PDB entry 7QAC | powder diffraction, 2.29 A resolution | chains A and B

# Chain A
Name: Insulin A chain
Source organism: Homo sapiens
UniProt: P01308 (INS_HUMAN); residues 1-21 here correspond to UniProt positions 90-110 (UniProt number = residue number + 89)
Chain sequence (21 residues; numbered 1 to 21; the number before each row is that of its first residue):
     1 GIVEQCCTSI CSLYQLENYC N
Disulfide bonds: Cys6-Cys11

# Chain B
Name: Insulin B chain
Source organism: Homo sapiens
UniProt: P01308 (INS_HUMAN); residues 1-30 here correspond to UniProt positions 25-54 (UniProt number = residue number + 24)
Chain sequence (30 residues; numbered 1 to 30; the number before each row is that of its first residue):
     1 FVNQHLCGSH LVEALYLVCG ERGFFYTPKT
What the authors report for this chain:
  - self-association interface (contacts with another copy of this molecule): Gly23 to Lys29

# How chain A and chain B interact
Inter-chain disulfides: Cys7(A)-Cys7(B), Cys20(A)-Cys19(B)
Residue-residue contacts (29):
  Gly1(A) - Thr30(B)
  Val3(A) - Leu11(B)
  Val3(A) - Tyr26(B)  hydrophobic
  Val3(A) - Thr27(B)
  Glu4(A) - Thr27(B)
  Glu4(A) - Pro28(B)
  Glu4(A) - Lys29(B)
  Glu4(A) - Thr30(B)
  Cys6(A) - His5(B)
  Cys6(A) - Leu11(B)  hydrophobic
  Cys7(A) - His5(B)
  Cys7(A) - Cys7(B)  disulfide
  Ser9(A) - His5(B)  hydrogen bond (backbone-side chain)
  Ile10(A) - His5(B)  hydrogen bond (backbone-side chain)
  Leu13(A) - Val18(B)  hydrophobic
  Leu16(A) - Leu15(B)  hydrophobic
  Leu16(A) - Val18(B)  hydrophobic
  Leu16(A) - Arg22(B)
  Glu17(A) - Arg22(B)
  Asn18(A) - Phe25(B)
  Tyr19(A) - Leu15(B)  hydrophobic
  Tyr19(A) - Phe24(B)
  Tyr19(A) - Phe25(B)  hydrogen bond (backbone-backbone)
  Cys20(A) - Cys19(B)  disulfide
  Cys20(A) - Arg22(B)  hydrogen bond
  Cys20(A) - Gly23(B)  hydrogen bond (side chain-backbone)
  Cys20(A) - Phe24(B)  hydrophobic
  Asn21(A) - Gly23(B)  hydrogen bond (backbone-backbone)
  Asn21(A) - Phe25(B)
Also at the interface, not in a pair above, chain A (16 interface residues in all): Thr8, Cys11
Also at the interface, not in a pair above, chain B (17 interface residues in all): Leu6, Ala14

# Overview
16 residues of chain A face 17 of chain B across their interface, with 2 disulfide bonds and 6 hydrogen bonds.
Polar pairs include Ser9(A)-His5(B), Ile10(A)-His5(B) and Cys20(A)-Arg22(B). From the paper: a
self-association interface involving Gly23(B).
Here chain A is Insulin A chain and chain B is Insulin B chain, both from Homo sapiens. Entry 7QAC (The T2
structure of polycrystalline cubic human insulin) was determined by powder diffraction.
